Entry 9CJL (electron microscopy, 5.50 A resolution (low resolution: residue-level contacts below are approximate; hydrogen-bond / salt-bridge calls are withheld)); this record covers chains C and G of the 12 polymer chains in the assembly.

Chain C (and G):
Name: Transmembrane emp24 domain-containing protein 9
Source organism: Homo sapiens
Notes: chain G of this document is another copy of the same molecule, construct and numbering; everything in this record applies to it too
Reference sequence: Q9BVK6 (TMED9_HUMAN); residues 1-235 here = UniProt positions 1-235
Chain sequence (235 residues; row label = number of the first residue in the row):
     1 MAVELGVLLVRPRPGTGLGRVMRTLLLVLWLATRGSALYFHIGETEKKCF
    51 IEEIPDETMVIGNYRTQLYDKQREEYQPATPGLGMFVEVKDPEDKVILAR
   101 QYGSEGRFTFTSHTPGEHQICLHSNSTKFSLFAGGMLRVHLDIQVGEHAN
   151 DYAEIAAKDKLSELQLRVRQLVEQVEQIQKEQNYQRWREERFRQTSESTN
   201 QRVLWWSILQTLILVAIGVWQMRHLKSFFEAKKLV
Not modelled in the structure: 1-153 (chain G: 1-161)
UniProt features mapped onto this chain:
  - region: C121 to K160 (Required for interaction with STX17)
  - motif: F228 to V235 (COPI vesicle coat-binding), F228, F229 (COPII vesicle coat-binding)
  - modified residue: K160 (N6-acetyllysine)
  - glycosylation: N125 (N-linked (GlcNAc...) asparagine)
What the authors report for this chain:
  - mutagenesis - R223E: decreased binding to COPB2
  - mutagenesis - R223E: unchanged binding to Sec23a
  - mutagenesis - E52R, E52R/E53R: decreased binding to MBP-OR
  - mutagenesis - E53R: unchanged binding to MBP-OR

Interface between chain C and chain G:
Pairs across the interface (19):
  E197(C) - R202(G)
  E197(C) - W205(G)
  S207(C) - W206(G)
  I208(C) - W206(G)
  Q210(C) - W206(G)
  T211(C) - W206(G)
  V215(C) - I213(G)
  V215(C) - W220(G)
  G218(C) - W220(G)
  V219(C) - W220(G)
  M222(C) - H224(G)
  L225(C) - H224(G)
  L225(C) - F228(G)
  K226(C) - H224(G)
  K226(C) - F228(G)
  F229(C) - F228(G)
  F229(C) - A231(G)
  F229(C) - K232(G)
  K233(C) - V235(G)
Also at the interface, not in a pair above, chain C (16 interface residues in all): Q194, L204, E230
Also at the interface, not in a pair above, chain G (11 interface residues in all): L209

Summary:
16 residues of chain C and 11 residues of chain G are in contact. From the paper: E52R and E52R/E53R of chain
C reduce binding to MBP-OR; R223E of chain C reduces binding to COPB2.
Both chains are Transmembrane emp24 domain-containing protein 9 (Homo sapiens). Entry 9CJL (Molecular basis of
TMED9 dodecamer) was determined by electron microscopy, deposited together with 9CJK.
